Entry 2QT5 (X-ray diffraction, 2.30 A resolution); this record covers chains A and X.

# Chain A
Name: Glutamate receptor-interacting protein 1
Source organism: Rattus norvegicus
Notes: fragment: pdz12
Reference sequence: P97879 (GRIP1_RAT); residue numbers follow UniProt; this construct covers 48-243
Chain sequence (200 residues; each row starts with the number of its first residue):
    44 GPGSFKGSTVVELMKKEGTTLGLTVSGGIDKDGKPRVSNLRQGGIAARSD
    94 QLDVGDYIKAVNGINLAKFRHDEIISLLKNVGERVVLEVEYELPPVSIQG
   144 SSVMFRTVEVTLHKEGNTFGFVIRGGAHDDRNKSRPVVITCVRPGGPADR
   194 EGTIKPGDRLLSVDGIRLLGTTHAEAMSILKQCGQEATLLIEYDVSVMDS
Unresolved in the structure: 44-46, 241-243
Sequence notes: expression tag (44-47)
Reported in the primary citation:
  - contacts within the chain: Asp-93/Arg-186 (salt bridge), Asp-99/Arg-167 (salt bridge), Tyr-134/Arg-167
  - mutagenesis - Y134E, Y134L, R167A (1 min), R186A: decreased stability
  - mutagenesis - Y134E, R167A: decreased binding to (Asn)(asn)(leu)(gln)(asp)(gly)(thr)(glu)(val) (chain X)
  - specificity-determining residues: His-114

# Chain X
Name: (Asn)(asn)(leu)(gln)(asp)(gly)(thr)(glu)(val)
Chain sequence (9 residues; each row starts with the number of its first residue):
  1001 NNLQDGTEV
Unresolved in the structure: 1001-1005

# Interface between chain A and chain X
Contacting residue pairs (20; chain A residue first):
  Thr-63(A) / Val-1009(X)
  Leu-64(A) / Val-1009(X)  hydrogen bond (backbone-backbone)
  Gly-65(A) / Glu-1008(X)
  Gly-65(A) / Val-1009(X)  hydrogen bond (backbone-backbone)
  Leu-66(A) / Thr-1007(X)
  Leu-66(A) / Glu-1008(X)
  Leu-66(A) / Val-1009(X)  hydrogen bond (backbone-backbone)
  Thr-67(A) / Gly-1006(X)
  Thr-67(A) / Thr-1007(X)
  Thr-67(A) / Glu-1008(X)
  Val-68(A) / Gly-1006(X)
  Val-68(A) / Thr-1007(X)  hydrogen bond (backbone-backbone)
  Ser-69(A) / Gly-1006(X)
  Arg-84(A) / Glu-1008(X)  salt bridge
  His-114(A) / Thr-1007(X)  hydrogen bond
  Ile-118(A) / Thr-1007(X)
  Ile-118(A) / Val-1009(X)  hydrophobic
  Leu-121(A) / Val-1009(X)  hydrophobic
  Lys-122(A) / Glu-1008(X)
  Lys-122(A) / Val-1009(X)
From the paper, about this interface:
  - residue pairs: Arg-84(A)/Glu-1008(X) (salt bridge), His-114(A)/Thr-1007(X) (hydrogen bond)

# In short
The interface between chain A and chain X involves 12 residues on one side and 4 on the other, with 5 hydrogen
bonds and 1 salt bridge. Polar pairs include Arg-84(A)/Glu-1008(X), Leu-64(A)/Val-1009(X) and
His-114(A)/Thr-1007(X). The authors report a salt bridge between Arg-84(A) and Glu-1008(X); a hydrogen bond
between His-114(A) and Thr-1007(X). From the paper: Y134E, Y134L and R167A of chain A, among others, reduce
stability; the specificity determinant His-114(A).
Chain A is Glutamate receptor-interacting protein 1 (Rattus norvegicus) and chain X is
(Asn)(asn)(leu)(gln)(asp)(gly)(thr)(glu)(val); the structure, Crystal Structure of GRIP1 PDZ12 in Complex with
the Fras1 Peptide, was determined by X-ray diffraction.
